Entry 3ZTQ (X-ray diffraction, 2.10 A resolution); this record covers chains A and C of the 4 polymer chains in the assembly.

== Chain A (and C) ==
Molecule: Nucleoside diphosphate kinase
Organism: Aquifex aeolicus
Notes: EC 2.7.4.6; chain C of this document is another copy of the same molecule, construct and numbering; everything in this record applies to it too
UniProtKB: O67528 (NDK_AQUAE); residues 1-142 here = UniProt positions 1-142
Amino-acid sequence (142 residues; row label = number of the first residue in the row):
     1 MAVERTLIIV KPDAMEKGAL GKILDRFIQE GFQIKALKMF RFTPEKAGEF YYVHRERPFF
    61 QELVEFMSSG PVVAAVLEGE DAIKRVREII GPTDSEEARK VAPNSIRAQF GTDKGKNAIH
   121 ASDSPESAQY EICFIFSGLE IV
Unresolved in the structure: 1
Curated features (UniProtKB/Swiss-Prot):
  - active site: His120 (Pros-phosphohistidine intermediate)
  - binding site (ATP): Lys11, Phe59, Arg87, Thr93, Arg107, Asn117

== Chain A / chain C interface ==
Residue-residue contacts (27):
  Lys38(A) - Leu139(C)
  Phe40(A) - Leu139(C)  hydrophobic
  Lys46(A) - Gly138(C)  hydrogen bond (side chain-backbone)
  Lys46(A) - Ile141(C)  hydrogen bond (side chain-backbone)
  Gln129(A) - Gln129(C)
  Cys133(A) - Cys133(C)  disulfide
  Cys133(A) - Ser137(C)
  Cys133(A) - Gly138(C)  hydrogen bond (backbone-backbone)
  Phe134(A) - Ser137(C)
  Phe134(A) - Gly138(C)  hydrogen bond (backbone-backbone)
  Phe134(A) - Leu139(C)  hydrogen bond (backbone-backbone)
  Ile135(A) - Ser137(C)
  Ile135(A) - Leu139(C)
  Phe136(A) - Ser137(C)
  Ser137(A) - Cys133(C)
  Ser137(A) - Phe134(C)
  Ser137(A) - Ile135(C)
  Ser137(A) - Phe136(C)
  Ser137(A) - Ser137(C)
  Gly138(A) - Lys46(C)  hydrogen bond (backbone-side chain)
  Gly138(A) - Cys133(C)  hydrogen bond (backbone-backbone)
  Gly138(A) - Phe134(C)  hydrogen bond (backbone-backbone)
  Leu139(A) - Lys38(C)
  Leu139(A) - Phe40(C)  hydrophobic
  Leu139(A) - Phe134(C)  hydrogen bond (backbone-backbone)
  Leu139(A) - Ile135(C)
  Ile141(A) - Lys46(C)  hydrogen bond (backbone-side chain)
Other interface residues (no listed pair), chain A (14 interface residues in all): Phe42, Glu140
Other interface residues (no listed pair), chain C (15 interface residues in all): Phe42, Glu140, Val142
Disulfides between the chains: Cys133(A)-Cys133(C)

== Overview ==
The interface between chain A and chain C involves 14 residues on one side and 15 on the other, with 1
disulfide bond and 10 hydrogen bonds. Polar pairs include Lys46(A)-Gly138(C), Lys46(A)-Ile141(C) and
Cys133(A)-Gly138(C).
Chain A and chain C are both Nucleoside diphosphate kinase (Aquifex aeolicus); the structure, Hexagonal
crystal form P61 of the Aquifex aeolicus nucleoside diphosphate kinase, was determined by X-ray diffraction
together with 3ZTO, 3ZTP, 3ZTR and 3ZTS from the same study.
